PDB entry 9FRV | X-ray diffraction, 2.06 A resolution | chains A and C of the 3 polymer chains in the assembly

[Chain A (and C)]
Protein: Arginase-2, mitochondrial
Source organism: Homo sapiens
Notes: EC 3.5.3.1; chain C of this document is another copy of the same molecule, construct and numbering; everything in this record applies to it too
UniProt: P78540 (ARGI2_HUMAN); numbering as in UniProt (aligned over 22-341)
Chain sequence (336 residues; row label = number of the first residue in the row):
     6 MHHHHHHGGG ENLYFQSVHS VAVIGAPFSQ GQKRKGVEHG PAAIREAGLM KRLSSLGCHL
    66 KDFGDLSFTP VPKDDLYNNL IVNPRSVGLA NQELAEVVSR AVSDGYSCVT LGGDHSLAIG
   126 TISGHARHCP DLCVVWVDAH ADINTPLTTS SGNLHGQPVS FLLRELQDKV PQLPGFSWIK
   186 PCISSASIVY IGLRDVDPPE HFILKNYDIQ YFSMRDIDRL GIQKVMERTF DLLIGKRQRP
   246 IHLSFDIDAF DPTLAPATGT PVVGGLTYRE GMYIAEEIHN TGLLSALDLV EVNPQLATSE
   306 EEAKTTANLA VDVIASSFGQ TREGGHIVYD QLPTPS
Unresolved in the structure: 6-22, 341
Sequence notes: initiating methionine (6); expression tag (7-21)
Ion coordination: Mn2+ site 1: His120, Asp143, Asp147, Asp251; Mn2+ site 2: Asp143, His145, Asp251, Asp253
UniProt features mapped onto this chain:
  - binding site (Mn(2+)): His120, Asp143, His145, Asp147, Asp251, Asp253
  - binding site (substrate): His145 to Asn149, Ser156 to Asn158, Asp202, Thr265, Glu296

[Interface between chain A and chain C]
Contacting residue pairs (45; chain A residue first):
  Leu152(A) - Pro338(C)
  Leu152(A) - Thr339(C)
  Leu152(A) - Pro340(C)
  Thr153(A) - Tyr334(C)
  Thr153(A) - Leu337(C)
  Thr153(A) - Pro338(C)
  Asp173(A) - Pro340(C)
  Lys174(A) - Pro338(C)
  Lys174(A) - Thr339(C)
  Lys174(A) - Pro340(C)
  Pro176(A) - Pro340(C)  hydrophobic
  Leu198(A) - Arg327(C)
  Arg199(A) - Arg327(C)
  Asp200(A) - Arg327(C)
  Val201(A) - Arg327(C)
  Val201(A) - Glu328(C)
  Val201(A) - Gly329(C)
  Pro203(A) - Ile332(C)  hydrophobic
  Pro203(A) - Tyr334(C)
  Pro204(A) - Tyr334(C)
  His206(A) - Glu328(C)
  His206(A) - Gly330(C)
  Phe207(A) - Tyr334(C)
  Phe207(A) - Asp335(C)
  Phe207(A) - Leu337(C)  hydrophobic
  Ile208(A) - Leu337(C)  hydrophobic
  Tyr212(A) - Leu337(C)  hydrophobic
  Tyr216(A) - Glu328(C)  hydrogen bond
  Ser218(A) - Glu328(C)
  Met219(A) - Arg274(C)
  Met219(A) - Arg327(C)
  Arg220(A) - Tyr278(C)
  Arg220(A) - Glu281(C)  salt bridge
  Arg220(A) - Glu282(C)  salt bridge
  Arg220(A) - Arg327(C)
  Ile222(A) - Arg274(C)
  Asp223(A) - Arg274(C)  salt bridge
  Asp223(A) - Arg327(C)  salt bridge
  Arg224(A) - Gln228(C)
  Arg224(A) - Tyr278(C)  hydrogen bond
  Val268(A) - Tyr273(C)
  Gly269(A) - Tyr273(C)
  Gly269(A) - Arg274(C)
  Gly270(A) - Arg274(C)  hydrogen bond (backbone-side chain)
  Glu275(A) - Arg274(C)  salt bridge
Interface residues without a listed pair, chain A (33 interface residues in all): Leu171, Val175, Lys210, Asp221, Leu225, Leu271, Thr272
Interface residues without a listed pair, chain C (22 interface residues in all): Glu232, Asn285, Asp317, Thr326, Gln336

[In short]
The interface between chain A and chain C involves 33 residues on one side and 22 on the other, with 3
hydrogen bonds and 5 salt bridges. Polar pairs include Arg220(A)-Glu281(C), Arg220(A)-Glu282(C) and
Asp223(A)-Arg274(C).
Chain A and chain C are both Arginase-2, mitochondrial (Homo sapiens); the structure, Arginase 2 in complex
with inhibitor, was determined by X-ray diffraction (same publication as 8RIM).
